Entry 2ODN (X-ray diffraction, 3.10 A resolution); this record covers chain A.

[Chain A]
Molecule: Protein recA
Organism: Mycobacterium smegmatis
Notes: EC 3.4.99.37
UniProtKB: Q59560 (RECA_MYCSM); residues 1-349 here = UniProt positions 1-349
Chain sequence (349 residues; row label = number of the first residue in the row):
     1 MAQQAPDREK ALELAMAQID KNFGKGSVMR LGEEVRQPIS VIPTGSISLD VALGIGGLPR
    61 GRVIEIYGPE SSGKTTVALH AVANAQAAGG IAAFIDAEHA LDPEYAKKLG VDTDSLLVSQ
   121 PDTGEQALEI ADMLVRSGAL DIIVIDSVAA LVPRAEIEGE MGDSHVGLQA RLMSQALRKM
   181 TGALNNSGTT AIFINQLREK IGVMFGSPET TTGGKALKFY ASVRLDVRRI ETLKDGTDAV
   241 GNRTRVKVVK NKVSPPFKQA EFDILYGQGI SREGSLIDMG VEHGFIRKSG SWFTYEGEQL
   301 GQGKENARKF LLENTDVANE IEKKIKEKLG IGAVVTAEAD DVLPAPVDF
Disordered / not traced: 1-4, 161-162, 197-210, 331-349
Ligand contacts: 2'-deoxyadenosine 5'-triphosphate (DTP): G68, P69, E70, S71, S72, G73, K74, T75, T76, D102, Y105, N195, Q196, R229, N242, I264, Y266, G267
UniProt features mapped onto this chain:
  - binding site (ATP): S71 to T76, D102 to Y105
  - binding site (phosphate): S71 to T75, Q196
  - mutagenesis: Q196 (Q196A/E/N: Loss of residue movement, loss of switch function in crystal structures)

[Overview]
Bound to chain A: 2'-deoxyadenosine 5'-triphosphate. From UniProt: 10 ATP-binding residues, 6
phosphate-binding residues and one mutagenesis site.
Chain A is Protein recA (Mycobacterium smegmatis); the structure, MSRECA-dATP complex, was determined by X-ray
diffraction together with 2ODW, 2OE2, 2OEP, 2OES and 2OFO from the same study.
